8T0L - chains G and H of the 8 polymer chains in the assembly; structure by electron microscopy, 3.62 A resolution.

# Chain G (and H)
Protein: DNA-directed RNA polymerase subunit alpha
Source organism: Escherichia coli
Notes: EC 2.7.7.6; chain H of this document is another copy of the same molecule, construct and numbering; everything in this record applies to it too
UniProtKB: C3SR67 (C3SR67_ECOLX); residues 4-234 here = UniProt positions 4-234
Amino-acid sequence (232 residues; numbered 4 to 235; the number before each row is that of its first residue):
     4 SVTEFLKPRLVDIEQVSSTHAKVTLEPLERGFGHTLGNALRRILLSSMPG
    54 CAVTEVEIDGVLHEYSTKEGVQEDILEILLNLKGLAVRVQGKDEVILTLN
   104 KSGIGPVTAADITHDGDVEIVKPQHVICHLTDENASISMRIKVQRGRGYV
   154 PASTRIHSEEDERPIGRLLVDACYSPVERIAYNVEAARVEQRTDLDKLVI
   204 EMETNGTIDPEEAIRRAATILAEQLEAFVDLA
Disordered / not traced: 4-5, 160-166 (chain H: 159-169, 233-235)
Construct notes: expression tag (235)

# Chain G / chain H interface
Residue-residue contacts (63):
  Phe8(G) with Ser50(H); Pro52(H), hydrophobic; Gln227(H)
  Leu9(G) with Gln227(H)
  Lys10(G) with Glu226(H), hydrogen bond (side chain-backbone); Gln227(H)
  Pro11(G) with Gln227(H); Ala230(H); Phe231(H), hydrophobic
  Leu28(G) with Phe231(H), hydrophobic
  Leu31(G) with Gln227(H)
  Glu32(G) with Gln227(H), hydrogen bond
  Gly34(G) with Arg45(H)
  Phe35(G) with Ile46(H), hydrophobic; Ser50(H); Ile223(H), hydrophobic; Gln227(H)
  His37(G) with Arg45(H)
  Thr38(G) with Ala42(H); Arg45(H), hydrogen bond
  Leu39(G) with Leu228(H), hydrophobic
  Asn41(G) with Asn41(H), hydrogen bond
  Ala42(G) with Thr38(H)
  Arg45(G) with Gly34(H), hydrogen bond (side chain-backbone); His37(H); Thr38(H)
  Ile46(G) with Phe35(H), hydrophobic
  Ser50(G) with Phe8(H); Phe35(H)
  Pro52(G) with Val5(H), hydrophobic
  Arg150(G) with Ser4(H), hydrogen bond (side chain-backbone); Val5(H); Glu7(H); Phe8(H); Glu32(H), salt bridge
  Arg218(G) with Phe231(H), hydrogen bond (side chain-backbone); Val232(H)
  Ala221(G) with Phe231(H), hydrophobic
  Thr222(G) with Val232(H)
  Ile223(G) with Phe8(H), hydrophobic; Phe35(H), hydrophobic
  Leu224(G) with Leu228(H), hydrophobic
  Ala225(G) with Leu228(H)
  Glu226(G) with Lys10(H), salt bridge
  Gln227(G) with Phe8(H); Leu9(H); Pro11(H); Phe35(H)
  Leu228(G) with Ala221(H), hydrophobic; Leu224(H), hydrophobic
  Ala230(G) with Pro11(H)
  Phe231(G) with Leu28(H), hydrophobic; Ile203(H), hydrophobic; Ile217(H), hydrophobic
  Val232(G) with Arg218(H)
  Asp233(G) with Leu13(H)
  Leu234(G) with Leu13(H), hydrophobic; Ile16(H), hydrophobic; Val26(H), hydrophobic; Glu214(H)
  Ala235(G) with Leu13(H); Ile16(H); Glu214(H)
Interface residues without a listed pair, chain G (37 interface residues in all): Arg12, Arg148, Gly149
Interface residues without a listed pair, chain H (40 interface residues in all): Thr6, Leu39, Leu43, Leu201, Thr222

# Summary
The interface between chain G and chain H involves 37 residues on one side and 40 on the other; the contacts
include 7 hydrogen bonds and 2 salt bridges. Polar pairs include Arg150(G)-Glu32(H), Glu226(G)-Lys10(H) and
Glu32(G)-Gln227(H).
Chain G and chain H are both DNA-directed RNA polymerase subunit alpha (Escherichia coli); the structure, E.
coli Sw2/Snf2 ATPase RapA bound to both ADP-AlF3 and reconstituted E. coli RNA polymerase post-termination
..., was determined by electron microscopy, deposited together with 8SZW, 8T00 and 8T02.
